Entry 4MPA (X-ray diffraction, 1.10 A resolution); this record covers chain A.

Chain A:
Name: Na(+)/H(+) exchange regulatory cofactor NHE-RF1, C-X-C chemokine receptor type 2 chimera
Organism: Homo sapiens
Reference sequence: chimeric construct of O14745, P25025: residues 11-94 from O14745 (NHRF1_HUMAN) positions 11-94 (same numbers); residues 95-99 from P25025 positions 356-360 (UniProt number = residue number + 261)
Chain sequence (91 residues; each row starts with the number of its first residue):
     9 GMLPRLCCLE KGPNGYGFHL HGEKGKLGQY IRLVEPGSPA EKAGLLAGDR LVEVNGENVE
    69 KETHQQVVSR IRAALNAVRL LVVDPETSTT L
Sequence notes: expression tag (9-10)
UniProt features mapped onto this chain:
  - modified residue: Ser46 (Phosphoserine)
Reported in the primary citation:
  - self-association interface (contacts with another copy of this molecule); pairs are residue here / residue on that copy: Tyr24-Leu99 (hydrophobic contact), Phe26-Leu99 (hydrophobic contact), His27-Thr98, His27-Ser96 (hydrophobic contact), Leu28-Leu99 (hydrophobic contact), His29-Ser96, His72-Thr97 (hydrogen bond), Val76-Leu99 (hydrophobic contact), Val76-Thr97, Ile79-Leu99 (hydrophobic contact)
  - conformationally variable residues (side-chain flip): His27, His29, Arg40, Glu43
  - contacts within the chain: His27-Glu61 (hydrogen bond), Glu43-Arg87
  - interface residues: Glu61

Overview:
The paper reports the interface residue Glu61; conformational variability at His27, His29 and Arg40 among
others.
Chain A is Na(+)/H(+) exchange regulatory cofactor NHE-RF1, C-X-C chemokine receptor type 2 chimera (Homo
sapiens); the structure, Crystal structure of NHERF1-CXCR2 signaling complex in P21 space group, was
determined by X-ray diffraction, deposited together with 4LMM and 4N6X.
